PDB entry 8I1V | electron microscopy, 2.60 A resolution | chains G and A of the 14 polymer chains in the assembly

# Chain G (and A)
Name: Major capsid protein
From: Salmonella phage P22
Notes: chain A of this document is another copy of the same molecule, construct and numbering; everything in this record applies to it too
UniProtKB: P26747 (CAPSD_BPP22); residue numbers follow UniProt; this construct covers 1-430
Sequence (430 residues; numbered 1 to 430; the number before each row is that of its first residue):
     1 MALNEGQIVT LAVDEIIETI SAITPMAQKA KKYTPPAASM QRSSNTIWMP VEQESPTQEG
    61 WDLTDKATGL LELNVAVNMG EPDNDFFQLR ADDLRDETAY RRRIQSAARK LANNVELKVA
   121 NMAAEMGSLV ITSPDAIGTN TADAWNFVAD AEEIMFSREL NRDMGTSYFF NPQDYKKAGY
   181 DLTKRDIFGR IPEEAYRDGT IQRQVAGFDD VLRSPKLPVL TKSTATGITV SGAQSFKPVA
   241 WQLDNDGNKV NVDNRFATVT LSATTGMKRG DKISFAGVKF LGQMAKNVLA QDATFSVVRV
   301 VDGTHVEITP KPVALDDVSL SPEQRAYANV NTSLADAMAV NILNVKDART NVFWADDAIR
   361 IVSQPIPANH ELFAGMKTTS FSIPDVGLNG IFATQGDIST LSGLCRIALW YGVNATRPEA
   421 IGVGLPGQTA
Not modelled in the structure: 1, 194-202 (chain A: 1, 193-206)
UniProt features mapped onto this chain:
  - site: Asp-14 (Essential for binding to the capsid assembly scaffolding protein), Trp-61 (Involved in capsid stabilization and maturation)
  - mutagenesis: Glu-5 (E5A: Impaired phage growth; probable capsid protein misfolding), Asp-14 (D14A: Impaired phage growth; inability of the mutant capsid protein to interact properly with scaffolding protein), Glu-15 (E15A: Decreased phage growth), Glu-18 (E18A: Decreased phage growth), Trp-61 (W61N/V: Drastically decreases capsid stability), Trp-241 (W241A: Cold-sensitive phenotype probably due to an assembly defect), Gln-242 (Q242A: Cold-sensitive phenotype probably due to an assembly defect), Leu-243 (L243A: No effect on phage production), Asp-244 (D244A: Lethal. Complete loss of procapsids assembly), Asn-245 (N245A: Slight decrease in phage production), Asp-246 (D246A: Lethal. Complete loss of procapsids assembly, assembles as tubes instead), Lys-249 (K249A: No effect on phage production), 3 further mutagenesis entries in UniProt
From the paper describing this entry:
  - mutagenesis - W48Q, A108V, D174G, D174N, F353L, G403D, Y411H, P418S: decreased stability (citing earlier work)
  - conformationally variable residues (order/disorder transition): Glu-194 to Phe-208

# Chain G / chain A interface
Residue-residue contacts (68; chain G residue first):
  Tyr-33(G) with Arg-42(A), hydrogen bond
  Pro-36(G) with Arg-42(A)
  Ala-37(G) with Ala-37(A)
  Ala-38(G) with Pro-36(A); Ala-37(A)
  Gln-41(G) with Tyr-33(A), hydrogen bond; Trp-48(A); Pro-50(A)
  Ser-43(G) with Asn-74(A), hydrogen bond; Asn-251(A)
  Ser-44(G) with Trp-48(A)
  Asn-45(G) with Thr-46(A); Ile-47(A); Trp-48(A)
  Thr-46(G) with Asn-45(A); Thr-46(A); Trp-48(A), hydrogen bond
  Ile-47(G) with Asn-45(A)
  Trp-48(G) with Arg-42(A); Asn-45(A); Thr-46(A), hydrogen bond
  Pro-50(G) with Arg-42(A)
  Ala-76(G) with Asp-246(A)
  Asn-78(G) with Asp-244(A), hydrogen bond; Asn-248(A), hydrogen bond (backbone-side chain); Lys-249(A); Val-250(A)
  Met-79(G) with Lys-249(A)
  Gly-80(G) with Lys-249(A)
  Glu-81(G) with Lys-249(A), salt bridge
  Met-122(G) with Asp-246(A)
  Met-126(G) with Asp-246(A)
  Trp-241(G) with Ser-43(A); Glu-81(A)
  Asp-244(G) with Asn-78(A), hydrogen bond
  Asn-245(G) with Met-126(A); Phe-256(A); Arg-269(A), hydrogen bond (backbone-side chain); Arg-299(A); Glu-307(A), hydrogen bond
  Asp-246(G) with Ala-76(A); Lys-118(A), hydrogen bond (backbone-side chain); Met-122(A); Met-126(A); Arg-255(A), salt bridge; Arg-269(A); Asn-414(A); Ala-415(A)
  Gly-247(G) with Arg-269(A)
  Asn-248(G) with Asn-78(A); Lys-118(A); Val-413(A), hydrogen bond (side chain-backbone)
  Lys-249(G) with Asn-78(A); Gly-80(A); Glu-81(A), salt bridge
  Val-250(G) with Asn-78(A)
  Asn-251(G) with Arg-42(A); Ser-43(A)
  Arg-255(G) with Asp-246(A), salt bridge
  Phe-256(G) with Asn-245(A)
  Arg-269(G) with Asn-245(A), hydrogen bond (side chain-backbone); Asp-246(A)
  Arg-299(G) with Leu-243(A), hydrogen bond (side chain-backbone); Asn-245(A), hydrogen bond
  Glu-307(G) with Asn-245(A)
  Val-413(G) with Asn-248(A), hydrogen bond (backbone-side chain)
  Asn-414(G) with Asp-246(A), hydrogen bond
  Ala-415(G) with Asp-246(A)
Also at the interface, not in a pair above, chain G (39 interface residues in all): Asn-74, Val-77, Val-298
Also at the interface, not in a pair above, chain A (39 interface residues in all): Met-40, Val-77, Trp-241, Gly-247, Val-298
From the paper, about this interface:
  - residue pairs: Trp-48(G)/Thr-46(A) (hydrogen bond), Asp-246(G)/Arg-255(A) (salt bridge), Lys-249(G)/Glu-81(A) (salt bridge)

# Overview
The chain G/chain A interface involves 39 residues from each chain, with 17 hydrogen bonds and 4 salt bridges.
Polar pairs include Glu-81(G)/Lys-249(A), Asp-246(G)/Arg-255(A) and Tyr-33(G)/Arg-42(A). The authors report a
hydrogen bond between Trp-48(G) and Thr-46(A); salt bridges between Asp-246(G) and Arg-255(A) and Lys-249(G)
and Glu-81(A). From the paper: W48Q, A108V and D174G of chain G, among others, reduce stability;
conformational variability at Glu-194(G); 8 substitutions were tested in all.
Chain G and chain A are both Major capsid protein (Salmonella phage P22); the structure, The asymmetric unit
of P22 procapsid, was determined by electron microscopy together with 8I1T from the same study.
